2BSQ - chains H and I of the 10 polymer chains in the assembly; structure by X-ray diffraction, 3.00 A resolution.

== Chain H ==
Molecule: Trafficking protein A
From: Neisseria gonorrhoeae
Notes: fragment: dna-binding protein, residues 2-78
UniProtKB: Q5F881 (Q5F881_NEIG1); numbering as in UniProt (aligned over 2-78)
Chain sequence (77 residues; numbered 2 to 78; the number before each row is that of its first residue):
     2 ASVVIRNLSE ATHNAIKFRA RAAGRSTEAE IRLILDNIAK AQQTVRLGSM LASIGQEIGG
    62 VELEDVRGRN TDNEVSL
Unresolved in the structure: 66-78
Swiss-Prot annotation at these positions:
  - mutagenesis: Arg7 (R7A: Loss of DNA-binding, still binds FitB)

== Chain I ==
Molecule: Ir36, forward strand
Sequence (36 nucleotides; numbered 1 to 36; the number before each row is that of its first residue):
     1 AGATTGCTAT CATTTTTTTT ATTTTGATAG CATXTG
Modified / non-standard residues: 5IU (5-iodo-2'-deoxyuridine-5'-monophosphate) at position 34

== Interface between chain H and chain I ==
Residue-residue contacts - 9 pairs, chain H then chain I:
  Arg7(H) - DG30(I)  base contact
  Lys18(H) - DG26(I)  salt bridge to the phosphate
  Arg22(H) - DG26(I)  salt bridge to the phosphate
  Ser27(H) - DT25(I)  hydrogen bond to the phosphate
  Ser27(H) - DG26(I)  phosphate contact
  Thr28(H) - DT25(I)  phosphate contact
  Thr28(H) - DG26(I)  hydrogen bond to the phosphate
  Glu29(H) - DT25(I)  sugar contact
  Arg33(H) - DT25(I)  salt bridge to the phosphate
Interface residues without a listed pair, chain H (10 interface residues in all): Val5, His14, Ala30
Interface residues without a listed pair, chain I (5 interface residues in all): DA27, DA29

== Summary ==
10 residues of chain H and 5 residues of chain I are in contact, with 2 hydrogen bonds and 3 salt bridges.
Polar pairs include Ser27(H)-DT25(I), Thr28(H)-DG26(I) and Lys18(H)-DG26(I). Curated annotation (UniProt)
lists one mutagenesis site on chain H.
Chain H is Trafficking protein A (Neisseria gonorrhoeae) and chain I is Ir36, forward strand; the structure,
FitAB bound to DNA, was determined by X-ray diffraction, deposited together with 2H1C and 2H1O.
